Entry 7JL3 (electron microscopy, 4.20 A resolution (low resolution: residue-level contacts below are approximate; hydrogen-bond / salt-bridge calls are withheld)); this record covers chains A and B of the 8 polymer chains in the assembly.

[Chain A]
Protein: Antiviral innate immune response receptor RIG-I
Organism: Homo sapiens
Notes: EC 3.6.4.13
Reference sequence: O95786 (DDX58_HUMAN), isoform O95786-2; residues 204-925 here correspond to UniProt positions 159-880 (UniProt number = residue number - 45)
Sequence (722 residues; numbered 204 to 925; the number before each row is that of its first residue):
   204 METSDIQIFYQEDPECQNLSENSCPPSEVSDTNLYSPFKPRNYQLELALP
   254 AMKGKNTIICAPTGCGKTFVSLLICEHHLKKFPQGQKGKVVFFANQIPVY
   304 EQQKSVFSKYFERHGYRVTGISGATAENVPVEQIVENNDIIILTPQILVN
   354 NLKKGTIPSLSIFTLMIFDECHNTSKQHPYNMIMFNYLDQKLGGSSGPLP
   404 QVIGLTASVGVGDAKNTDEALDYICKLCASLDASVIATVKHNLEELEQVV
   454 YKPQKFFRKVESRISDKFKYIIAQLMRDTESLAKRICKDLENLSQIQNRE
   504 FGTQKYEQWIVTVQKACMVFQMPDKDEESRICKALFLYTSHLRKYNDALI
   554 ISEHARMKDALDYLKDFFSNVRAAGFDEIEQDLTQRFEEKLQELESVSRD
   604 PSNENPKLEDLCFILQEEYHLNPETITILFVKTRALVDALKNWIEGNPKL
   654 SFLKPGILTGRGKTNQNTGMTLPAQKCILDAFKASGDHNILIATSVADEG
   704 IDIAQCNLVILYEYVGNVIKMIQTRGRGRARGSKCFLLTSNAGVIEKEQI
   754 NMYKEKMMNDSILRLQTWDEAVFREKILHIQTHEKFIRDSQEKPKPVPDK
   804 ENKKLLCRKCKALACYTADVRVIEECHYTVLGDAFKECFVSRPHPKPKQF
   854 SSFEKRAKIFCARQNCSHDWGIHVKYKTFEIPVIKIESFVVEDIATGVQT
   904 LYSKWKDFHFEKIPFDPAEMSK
Not modelled in the structure: 204-238, 398-399, 527, 575-580, 666-671, 687-688, 797-803, 852-857, 919-925
Metal / ion sites: Zn2+: Cys810, Cys813, Cys864, Cys869
Ligand contacts:
  - ADP (adenosine-5'-diphosphate): Phe241, Lys242, Arg244, Gln247, Pro265, Thr266, Gly267, Cys268, Gly269, Lys270, Thr271, Phe272, Asp705, Arg732
  - tetrafluoroaluminate (ALF): Thr266, Lys270, Glu373, Ala410, Glu702, Gly703, Gln726, Arg730, Arg732

[Chain B]
Protein: E3 ubiquitin-protein ligase RNF135
Organism: Homo sapiens
Notes: EC 2.3.2.27; fragment: RIPLET PrySpry domain
Reference sequence: Q8IUD6 (RN135_HUMAN); residues 249-432 here = UniProt positions 249-432
Sequence (184 residues; row label = number of the first residue in the row):
   249 RRASRFAQWAIHPTFNLKSLSCSLEVSKDSRTVTVSHRPQPYRWSCERFS
   299 TSQVLCSQALSSGKHYWEVDTRNCSHWAVGVASWEMSRDQVLGRTMDSCC
   349 VEWKGTSQLSAWHMVKETVLGSDRPGVVGIWLNLEEGKLAFYSVDNQEKL
   399 LYECTISASSPLYPAFWLYGLHPGNYLIIKQVKV
Not modelled in the structure: 249-255, 310-311, 322, 369-371, 394-395
Swiss-Prot annotation at these positions:
  - natural variant: Arg286 (R286H: Found in an individual with overgrowth, learning disability and dysmorphic features; uncertain significance)

[Chain A / chain B interface]
Pairs across the interface (17):
  Arg461(A) with Leu419(B)
  Glu464(A) with Pro287(B)
  Ser605(A) with Trp292(B)
  Phe616(A) with Gly418(B)
  Ile617(A) with Leu419(B)
  Glu620(A) with Trp415(B); Tyr417(B); Gly418(B); Leu419(B)
  Glu621(A) with Leu419(B)
  His623(A) with Glu350(B); Trp415(B)
  Leu624(A) with His324(B); Gly353(B); Tyr417(B)
  Lys652(A) with Ser298(B); Asp337(B)
Also at the interface, not in a pair above, chain A (15 interface residues in all): Pro604, Glu612, Gln619, Lys737, Phe739
Also at the interface, not in a pair above, chain B (16 interface residues in all): Ser271, Thr299, Ser300, Val339, Arg342
Interface features reported in the paper:
  - interface residues, chain A: Pro609(A), Pro651(A)

[In short]
15 residues of chain A and 16 residues of chain B are in contact. Bound to chain A: ADP and
tetrafluoroaluminate. The Zn2+ site is built by Cys810(A), Cys813(A), Cys864(A) and Cys869(A). The paper
reports interface residues Pro609(A) and Pro651(A).
Chain A is Antiviral innate immune response receptor RIG-I and chain B is E3 ubiquitin-protein ligase RNF135,
both from Homo sapiens; the structure, Cryo-EM structure of RIG-I:dsRNA filament in complex with RIPLET
PrySpry domain (trimer), was determined by electron microscopy (same publication as 7JL0, 7JL1, 7JL2 and
7JL4).
